PDB entry 7T9T | electron microscopy, 3.70 A resolution | chains K and L of the 12 polymer chains in the assembly

== Chain K ==
Molecule: CH235.12 Fab Heavy Chain
From: Homo sapiens
Notes: antibody fragment or engineered binder
Amino-acid sequence (225 residues; row label = number of the first residue in the row; a row labelled like 82A-82C holds insertion residues (82A, then the next letters in order)):
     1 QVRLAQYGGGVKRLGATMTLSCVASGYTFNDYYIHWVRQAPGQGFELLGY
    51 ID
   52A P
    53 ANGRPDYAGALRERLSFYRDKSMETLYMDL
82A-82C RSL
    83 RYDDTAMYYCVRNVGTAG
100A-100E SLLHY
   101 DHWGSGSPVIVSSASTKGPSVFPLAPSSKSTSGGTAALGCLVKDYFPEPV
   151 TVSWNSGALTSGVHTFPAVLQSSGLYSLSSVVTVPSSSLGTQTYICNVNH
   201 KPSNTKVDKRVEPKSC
Disordered / not traced: 129-133

== Chain L ==
Molecule: CH235.12 Fab Light Chain
From: Homo sapiens
Notes: antibody fragment or engineered binder
Amino-acid sequence (213 residues; numbered 1 to 214; 1 number in that range is skipped by the numbering (no residue carries it; nothing is unmodelled there); the number before each row is that of its first residue):
     1 EIVLTQSPATLSASPGERVTLTCRASRSVRNNVAWYQHKGGQSPRLLIYD
    51 ASTRAAGVPARFSGSASGTEFTLAISNLESEDFTVYFCLQYNNW
    96 WTFGQGTRVDIKRTVAAPSVFIFPPSDEQLKSGTASVVCLLNNFYPREAK
   146 VQWKVDNALQSGNSQESVTEQDSKDSTYSLSSTLTLSKADYEKHKVYACE
   196 VTHQGLSSPVTKSFNRGEC
Disordered / not traced: 213-214
Disulfide bonds: Cys23-Cys88

== How chain K and chain L interact ==
Residue-residue contacts (64):
  His35(K) - Trp96(L)
  Val37(K) - Phe98(L)  hydrophobic
  Gly44(K) - Gln100(L)  hydrogen bond (backbone-side chain)
  Phe45(K) - Phe98(L)  hydrophobic
  Glu46(K) - Phe98(L)
  Leu47(K) - Trp94(L)  hydrophobic
  Leu47(K) - Trp96(L)
  Tyr50(K) - Trp94(L)  hydrophobic
  Tyr91(K) - His38(L)
  Tyr91(K) - Gly41(L)  hydrogen bond (side chain-backbone)
  Tyr91(K) - Gln42(L)  hydrogen bond (side chain-backbone)
  Tyr91(K) - Pro44(L)
  Asn95(K) - Trp96(L)
  Leu100B(K) - Trp96(L)  hydrophobic
  Leu100C(K) - Tyr91(L)  hydrophobic
  Leu100C(K) - Trp96(L)
  His100D(K) - Tyr36(L)
  His100D(K) - Leu46(L)
  His100D(K) - Tyr49(L)
  His100D(K) - Tyr91(L)
  Tyr100E(K) - Tyr36(L)  hydrogen bond (backbone-side chain)
  Tyr100E(K) - Leu46(L)
  Tyr100E(K) - Leu89(L)  hydrophobic
  Tyr100E(K) - Trp96(L)
  Tyr100E(K) - Phe98(L)  hydrophobic
  Trp103(K) - Tyr36(L)
  Trp103(K) - Ser43(L)  hydrogen bond (backbone-side chain)
  Trp103(K) - Pro44(L)
  Gly104(K) - Ser43(L)  hydrogen bond (backbone-side chain)
  Ser105(K) - Ser43(L)
  Val121(K) - Glu123(L)
  Phe122(K) - Ser121(L)
  Phe122(K) - Glu123(L)
  Phe122(K) - Gln124(L)
  Phe122(K) - Ser127(L)
  Pro123(K) - Ser121(L)  hydrogen bond (backbone-side chain)
  Pro123(K) - Glu123(L)
  Leu124(K) - Phe118(L)  hydrophobic
  Leu124(K) - Val133(L)  hydrophobic
  Ala125(K) - Phe118(L)
  Thr135(K) - Phe116(L)
  Ala136(K) - Phe116(L)
  Ala137(K) - Phe116(L)  hydrophobic
  Ala137(K) - Phe118(L)
  Leu138(K) - Phe118(L)  hydrophobic
  Gly139(K) - Phe118(L)
  Leu141(K) - Gln124(L)
  His164(K) - Asn137(L)  hydrogen bond
  His164(K) - Asp167(L)  salt bridge
  His164(K) - Ser174(L)
  Phe166(K) - Leu135(L)  hydrophobic
  Phe166(K) - Ser162(L)
  Phe166(K) - Thr164(L)
  Phe166(K) - Ser174(L)
  Phe166(K) - Leu175(L)  hydrophobic
  Phe166(K) - Ser176(L)
  Pro167(K) - Ser162(L)  hydrogen bond (backbone-side chain)
  Val169(K) - Gln160(L)
  Val169(K) - Ser162(L)
  Val181(K) - Phe118(L)  hydrophobic
  Val181(K) - Leu135(L)  hydrophobic
  Thr183(K) - Asn137(L)
  Lys209(K) - Glu123(L)  salt bridge
  Lys214(K) - Asp122(L)  salt bridge
Also at the interface, not in a pair above, chain K (44 interface residues in all): Gln39, Gln43, Leu48, Gly49, Asp58, Tyr59, Ala60, Asp101, Ser127
Also at the interface, not in a pair above, chain L (38 interface residues in all): Asn32, Ala34, Phe87, Gly99, Pro119, Glu161, Val163

== Overview ==
The interface between chain K and chain L involves 44 residues on one side and 38 on the other; the contacts
include 9 hydrogen bonds and 3 salt bridges. Polar pairs include His164(K)-Asp167(L), Lys209(K)-Glu123(L) and
Lys214(K)-Asp122(L).
Chain K is CH235.12 Fab Heavy Chain and chain L is CH235.12 Fab Light Chain, both from Homo sapiens; the
structure, Cryo-EM structure of CH235.12 in complex with HIV-1 Env trimer CH505TF.N279K.SOSIP.664 with complex
glycans, was determined by electron microscopy.
